PDB entry 1YMM | X-ray diffraction, 3.50 A resolution | chains C and E of the 5 polymer chains in the assembly

# Chain C
Protein: MBP peptide
Reference sequence: P02686 (MBP_HUMAN); residues 85-106 here correspond to UniProt positions 217-238 (UniProt number = residue number + 132)
Sequence (23 residues; each row starts with the number of its first residue):
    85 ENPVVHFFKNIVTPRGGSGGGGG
Disordered / not traced: 99-107
UniProt features mapped onto this chain:
  - site: F92, K93 (Cleavage)
  - modified residue: T97 (Phosphothreonine), R99 (Citrulline)

# Chain E
Protein: T-cell receptor beta chain
From: Homo sapiens
Reference sequence: P01850 (TCB_HUMAN); residues 1-249 here correspond to UniProt positions 16-264 (UniProt number = residue number + 15)
Sequence (249 residues; numbered 1 to 249; the number before each row is that of its first residue):
     1 GAVVSQHPSWVISKSGTSVKIECRSLDFQATTMFWYRQFPKQSLMLMATS
    51 NEGSKATYEQGVEKDKFLINHASLTLSTLTVTSAHPEDSSFYICSARDLT
   101 SGANNEQFFGPGTRLTVLEDLKNVFPPEVAVFEPSEAEISHTQKATLVCL
   151 ATGFYPDHVELSWWVNGKEVHSGVSTDPQPLKEQPALNDSRYSLSSRLRV
   201 SATFWQNPRNHFRCQVQFYGLSENDEWTQDRAKPVTQIVSAEAWGRADC
Disordered / not traced: 247-249
Disulfides: C23-C94, C149-C214
Differences from the reference sequence: engineered mutation S13 (Cys28 in P01850), S193 (Cys208 in P01850)

# Chain C / chain E interface
Pairs across the interface (10; chain C residue first):
  E85(C) - K55(E)
  E85(C) - Y58(E)
  H90(C) - G102(E)
  H90(C) - A103(E)
  F91(C) - L99(E)
  F91(C) - T100(E)
  F91(C) - G102(E)
  F91(C) - A103(E)  hydrogen bond (backbone-backbone)
  K93(C) - T100(E)
  K93(C) - S101(E)
Also at the interface, not in a pair above, chain E (9 interface residues in all): R97, N104
The authors on this interface:
  - interface residues, chain E: A103(E)

# Overview
4 residues of chain C and 9 residues of chain E are in contact; the contacts include 1 hydrogen bond. The
hydrogen-bonded pair F91(C)-A103(E) is a backbone contact. The paper reports the interface residue A103(E).
Chain C is MBP peptide and chain E is T-cell receptor beta chain (Homo sapiens); the structure,
TCR/HLA-DR2b/MBP-peptide complex, was determined by X-ray diffraction.
